Entry 8YMH (X-ray diffraction, 1.04 A resolution); this record covers chain A.

# Chain A
Name: Bromodomain-containing protein 4
Organism: Homo sapiens
Reference sequence: O60885 (BRD4_HUMAN); residues 44-168 here = UniProt positions 44-168
Chain sequence (128 residues; numbered 41 to 168; the number before each row is that of its first residue):
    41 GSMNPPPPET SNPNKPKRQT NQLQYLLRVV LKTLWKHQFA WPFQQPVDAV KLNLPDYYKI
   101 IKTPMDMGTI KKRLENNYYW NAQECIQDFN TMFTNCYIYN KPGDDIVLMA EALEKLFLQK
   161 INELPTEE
Not modelled in the structure: 41, 167-168
Construct notes: expression tag (41-43)
Ligand contacts: A1LZE (5-methyl-2-{[(2R)-2-methyl-4-methylsulfonyl-piperazin-1-yl]methyl}-7-(1-methylpyrazol-3-yl)furo[3,2-c]pyridin-4-one): Trp81, Pro82, Phe83, Gln85, Val87, Leu92, Leu94, Tyr97, Cys136, Tyr139, Asn140, Asp144, Asp145, Ile146
Swiss-Prot annotation at these positions:
  - site: Asn140 (Acetylated histone binding)
  - cross-link: Lys99 (Glycyl lysine isopeptide (Lys-Gly) (interchain with G-Cter in SUMO2))
  - natural variant: Asp145 (D145G: Found in a patient with a neurodevelopmental syndrome; uncertain significance)
  - mutagenesis: Asn140 (N140A: Abolishes binding to acetylated histones)

# Overview
Chain A binds compound A1LZE. From UniProt: one mutagenesis site.
Chain A is Bromodomain-containing protein 4 (Homo sapiens); the structure, BRD4-BD1 in complex with
5-methyl-2-{[(2R)-2-methyl-4-methylsulfonyl-piperazin-1-yl]methyl}-7-(1-methylpyrazol-3-yl)furo[3,2-c]pyridin-4-one,
was determined by X-ray diffraction together with 8YMG from the same study.
